PDB entry 4ASK | X-ray diffraction, 1.86 A resolution | chain A

[Chain A]
Name: Lysine-specific demethylase 6B
Source organism: Homo sapiens
Notes: EC 1.14.11.-; fragment: catalytic and zbd domain
Reference sequence: O15054 (KDM6B_HUMAN); residue numbers follow UniProt; this construct covers 1141-1643
Chain sequence (510 residues; each row starts with the number of its first residue):
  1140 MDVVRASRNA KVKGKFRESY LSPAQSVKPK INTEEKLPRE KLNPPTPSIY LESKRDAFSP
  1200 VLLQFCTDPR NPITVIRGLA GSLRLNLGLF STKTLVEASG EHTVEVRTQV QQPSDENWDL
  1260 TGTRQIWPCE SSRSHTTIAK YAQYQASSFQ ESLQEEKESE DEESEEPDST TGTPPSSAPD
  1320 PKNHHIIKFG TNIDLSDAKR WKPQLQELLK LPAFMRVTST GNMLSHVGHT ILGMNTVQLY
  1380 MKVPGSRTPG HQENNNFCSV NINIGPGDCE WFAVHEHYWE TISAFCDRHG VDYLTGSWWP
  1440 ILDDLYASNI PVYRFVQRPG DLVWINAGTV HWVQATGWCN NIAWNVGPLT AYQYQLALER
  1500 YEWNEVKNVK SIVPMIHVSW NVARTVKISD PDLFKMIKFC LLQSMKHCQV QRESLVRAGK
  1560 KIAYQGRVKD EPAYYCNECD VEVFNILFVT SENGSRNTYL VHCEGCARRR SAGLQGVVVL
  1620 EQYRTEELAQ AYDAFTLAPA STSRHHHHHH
Unresolved in the structure: 1140-1176, 1293-1322, 1592-1595, 1639-1649
Differences from the reference sequence: expression tag (1140, 1644-1649)
Bound ions: Co2+: H1390, E1392 (together with K0I); Zn2+: C1575, C1578, C1602, C1605
Residues lining bound ligands: K0I (3-[[2-pyridin-2-yl-6-(1,2,4,5-tetrahydro-3-benzazepin-3-yl)pyrimidin-4-yl]amino]propanoic acid): R1246, Q1248, S1270, F1328, T1330, N1331, Y1379, K1381, R1386, T1387, P1388, H1390, Q1391, E1392, N1393, N1400, W1410, S1436, V1472, N1480
What the authors report for this chain:
  - binding site for K0I: R1246, K1381, T1387, P1388, N1480
  - Co2+ coordination through a water molecule: H1470
  - Co2+ coordination: H1390, E1392

[Overview]
Ligands of chain A: compound K0I. H1390 and E1392 form the Co2+ site. The Zn2+ site is built by C1575, C1578,
C1602 and C1605. From the paper: a binding site for K0I at R1246, K1381 and T1387 among others; Co2+
coordination by H1390 and E1392.
Chain A is Lysine-specific demethylase 6B (Homo sapiens); the structure, Crystal structure of JMJD3 with
gsk-J1, was determined by X-ray diffraction together with 4EYU, 4EZ4, 4EZH and 2XUE from the same study.
